7AB5 - chains A and D of the 6 polymer chains in the assembly; structure by X-ray diffraction, 2.90 A resolution.

[Chain A (and D)]
Molecule: Predicted transcriptional regulator, XRE family
Organism: Escherichia coli O127:H6 (strain E2348/69 / EPEC)
Notes: chain D of this document is another copy of the same molecule, construct and numbering; everything in this record applies to it too
UniProt: B7UL98 (B7UL98_ECO27); residues 2-107 here = UniProt positions 2-107
Chain sequence (106 residues; numbered 2 to 107; the number before each row is that of its first residue):
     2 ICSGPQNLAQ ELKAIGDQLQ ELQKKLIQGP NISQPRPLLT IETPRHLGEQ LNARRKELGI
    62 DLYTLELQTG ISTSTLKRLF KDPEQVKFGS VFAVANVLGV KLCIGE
Disordered / not traced: 2-37

[Interface between chain A and chain D]
Pairs across the interface (63):
  P38(A) - I105(D)
  P38(A) - G106(D)
  L39(A) - L39(D)  hydrophobic
  L39(A) - I105(D)
  L40(A) - C104(D)
  L40(A) - I105(D)  hydrogen bond (backbone-backbone)
  T41(A) - L103(D)
  I42(A) - F93(D)
  I42(A) - L103(D)  hydrogen bond (backbone-backbone)
  I42(A) - I105(D)  hydrophobic
  E43(A) - F93(D)
  T44(A) - F93(D)
  P45(A) - F89(D)  hydrophobic
  P45(A) - F93(D)
  L48(A) - F89(D)  hydrophobic
  L48(A) - I105(D)  hydrophobic
  Q51(A) - I105(D)
  P84(A) - F89(D)
  E85(A) - K88(D)
  E85(A) - F89(D)
  E85(A) - G90(D)  hydrogen bond (backbone-backbone)
  Q86(A) - K88(D)
  V87(A) - K88(D)
  V87(A) - F89(D)  hydrogen bond (backbone-backbone)
  K88(A) - E85(D)
  K88(A) - Q86(D)
  K88(A) - V87(D)
  F89(A) - P45(D)  hydrophobic
  F89(A) - L48(D)  hydrophobic
  F89(A) - P84(D)
  F89(A) - E85(D)
  F89(A) - V87(D)  hydrogen bond (backbone-backbone)
  F89(A) - F89(D)  hydrophobic
  G90(A) - E85(D)  hydrogen bond (backbone-backbone)
  F93(A) - I42(D)
  F93(A) - E43(D)
  F93(A) - T44(D)
  F93(A) - P45(D)
  V101(A) - I105(D)  hydrophobic
  V101(A) - G106(D)
  K102(A) - C104(D)
  K102(A) - I105(D)
  K102(A) - G106(D)  hydrogen bond (backbone-backbone)
  K102(A) - E107(D)
  L103(A) - T41(D)
  L103(A) - I42(D)  hydrogen bond (backbone-backbone)
  L103(A) - C104(D)
  C104(A) - L39(D)  hydrophobic
  C104(A) - L40(D)
  C104(A) - T41(D)
  C104(A) - L103(D)
  C104(A) - C104(D)  hydrogen bond (backbone-backbone)
  I105(A) - L39(D)
  I105(A) - L40(D)  hydrogen bond (backbone-backbone)
  I105(A) - I42(D)  hydrophobic
  I105(A) - L48(D)  hydrophobic
  I105(A) - V101(D)  hydrophobic
  I105(A) - K102(D)
  I105(A) - L103(D)  hydrophobic
  G106(A) - P38(D)
  G106(A) - V101(D)
  G106(A) - K102(D)  hydrogen bond (backbone-backbone)
  E107(A) - K102(D)
Interface residues without a listed pair, chain A (28 interface residues in all): R55, V92, G100
Interface residues without a listed pair, chain D (27 interface residues in all): Q51, V92, G100

[Summary]
Chain A and chain D form an interface of 28 and 27 residues respectively; the contacts include 11 hydrogen
bonds. Main-chain hydrogen bonds include L40(A)-I105(D), I42(A)-L103(D) and E85(A)-G90(D).
Chain A and chain D are both Predicted transcriptional regulator, XRE family (Escherichia coli O127:H6 (strain
E2348/69 / EPEC)); the structure, Crystal structure of the Escherichia coli toxin-antitoxin system HipBST
(HipT D233Q), was determined by X-ray diffraction together with 7AB3 and 7AB4 from the same study.
